8ZPK - chains E and D of the 8 polymer chains in the assembly; structure by electron microscopy, 3.21 A resolution.

== Chain E ==
Molecule: Origin recognition complex subunit 5
Source organism: Saccharomyces cerevisiae S288C
Reference sequence: P50874 (ORC5_YEAST); residues 1-479 here = UniProt positions 1-479
Amino-acid sequence (479 residues; numbered 1 to 479; the number before each row is that of its first residue):
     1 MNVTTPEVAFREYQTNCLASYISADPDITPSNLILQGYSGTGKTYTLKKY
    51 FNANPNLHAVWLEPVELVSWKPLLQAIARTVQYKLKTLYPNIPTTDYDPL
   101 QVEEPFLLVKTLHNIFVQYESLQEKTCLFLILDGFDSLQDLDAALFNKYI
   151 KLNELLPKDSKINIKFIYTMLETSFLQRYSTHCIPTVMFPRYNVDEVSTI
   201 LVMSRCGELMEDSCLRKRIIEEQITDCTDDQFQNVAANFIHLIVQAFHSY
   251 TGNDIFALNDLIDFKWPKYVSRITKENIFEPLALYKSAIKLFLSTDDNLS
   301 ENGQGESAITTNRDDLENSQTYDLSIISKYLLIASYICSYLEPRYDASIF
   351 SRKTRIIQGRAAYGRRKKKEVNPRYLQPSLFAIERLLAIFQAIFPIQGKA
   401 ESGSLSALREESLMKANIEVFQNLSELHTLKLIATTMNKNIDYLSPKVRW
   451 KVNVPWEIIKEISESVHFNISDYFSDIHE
Disordered / not traced: 300-319, 399-405
Curated features (UniProtKB/Swiss-Prot):
  - binding site (ATP): Gly37 to Thr44
Ligand contacts: ATP-gamma-S (AGS; phosphothiophosphoric acid-adenylate ester): Val8, Ala9, Phe10, Arg11, Tyr38, Ser39, Gly40, Thr41, Gly42, Lys43, Thr44, Tyr45, Tyr192, Ile200, Met203, Ser204, Ile255, Phe256

== Chain D ==
Molecule: Origin recognition complex subunit 4
Source organism: Saccharomyces cerevisiae S288C
Reference sequence: P54791 (ORC4_YEAST); residues 1-529 here = UniProt positions 1-529
Amino-acid sequence (529 residues; each row starts with the number of its first residue):
     1 MTISEARLSPQVNLLPIKRHSNEEVEETAAILKKRTIDNEKCKDSDPGFG
    51 SLQRRLLQQLYGTLPTDEKIIFTYLQDCQQEIDRIIKQSIIQKESHSVIL
   101 VGPRQSYKTYLLDYELSLLQQSYKEQFITIRLNGFIHSEQTAINGIATQL
   151 EQQLQKIHGSEEKIDDTSLETISSGSLTEVFEKILLLLDSTTKTRNEDSG
   201 EVDRESITKITVVFIFDEIDTFAGPVRQTLLYNLFDMVEHSRVPVCIFGC
   251 TTKLNILEYLEKRVKSRFSQRVIYMPQIQNLDDMVDAVRNLLTVRSEISP
   301 WVSQWNETLEKELSDPRSNLNRHIRMNFETFRSLPTLKNSIIPLVATSKN
   351 FGSLCTAIKSCSFLDIYNKNQLSNNLTGRLQSLSDLELAILISAARVALR
   401 AKDGSFNFNLAYAEYEKMIKAINSRIPTVAPTTNVGTGQSTFSIDNTIKL
   451 WLKKDVKNVWENLVQLDFFTEKSAVGLRDNATAAFYASNYQFQGTMIPFD
   501 LRSYQMQIILQELRRIIPKSNMYYSWTQL
Disordered / not traced: 1-45, 159-170, 191-205, 427-445
Curated features (UniProtKB/Swiss-Prot):
  - modified residue: Ser9 (Phosphoserine)
Metal / ion sites: Mg2+: Thr109 (together with ATP-gamma-S)
Ligand contacts:
  - ATP-gamma-S (AGS; phosphothiophosphoric acid-adenylate ester), molecule 1: Tyr61, Gly62, Lys69, Pro103, Arg104, Gln105, Ser106, Tyr107, Lys108, Thr109, Tyr110, Asp113, Pro335, Lys338
  - ATP-gamma-S (AGS), molecule 2: His240, Arg263, Arg267

== Interface between chain E and chain D ==
Residue-residue contacts (62; chain E residue first):
  Tyr13(E) with Phe363(D), hydrophobic; Tyr367(D); Asn370(D)
  Gln14(E) with Asn370(D)
  Ser20(E) with Pro343(D); Ala346(D)
  Tyr21(E) with Asn339(D)
  Asp25(E) with Arg54(D), salt bridge
  Asp27(E) with Thr63(D), hydrogen bond (backbone-side chain)
  Ile28(E) with Leu57(D); Gln58(D); Tyr61(D), hydrophobic
  Thr29(E) with Tyr61(D)
  Tyr38(E) with Arg379(D), hydrogen bond; Leu466(D), hydrophobic
  Glu104(E) with Thr141(D)
  Phe106(E) with His137(D); Asn144(D); Gly145(D)
  His113(E) with Gln152(D)
  Leu141(E) with Leu477(D)
  Asp142(E) with Arg478(D); Asn480(D); Ala481(D)
  Ala143(E) with Arg478(D), hydrogen bond (backbone-backbone)
  Asn147(E) with Phe135(D)
  Lys148(E) with Phe135(D); Ile136(D)
  Lys151(E) with Asn133(D)
  Glu154(E) with Asp217(D)
  Leu155(E) with Asn133(D); Ile136(D), hydrophobic; His137(D)
  Glu172(E) with Asp467(D)
  Thr173(E) with Asn374(D), hydrogen bond (side chain-backbone)
  Phe175(E) with Leu477(D), hydrophobic
  Thr181(E) with Arg104(D); Gln105(D)
  His182(E) with Arg104(D), hydrogen bond; Gln105(D), hydrogen bond (backbone-side chain)
  Cys183(E) with Thr336(D); Asn339(D), hydrogen bond (backbone-side chain)
  Thr186(E) with Gln371(D)
  Met188(E) with Asn370(D); Gln371(D); Asn374(D)
  Phe189(E) with Asn374(D)
  Pro190(E) with Ser373(D)
  Arg191(E) with Ser382(D), hydrogen bond (side chain-backbone); Leu466(D)
  Ser249(E) with Leu386(D)
  Tyr250(E) with Trp451(D), hydrophobic; Asp455(D); Asn458(D), hydrogen bond (backbone-side chain)
  Asn253(E) with Ser382(D)
  Leu293(E) with Lys449(D)
  Thr295(E) with Asp455(D)
  Tyr375(E) with Asn407(D), hydrogen bond (backbone-side chain); Asn409(D)
  Leu376(E) with Leu501(D)
  Gln377(E) with Leu501(D), hydrogen bond (side chain-backbone)
  Met437(E) with Gln493(D)
Interface residues without a listed pair, chain E (63 interface residues in all): Met1, Pro30, Gln36, Pro105, Val109, Lys110, Ala144, Leu152, Lys158, Ser174, Arg178, Ile184, Pro185, Tyr192, Ala246, His248, Thr251, Gly252, Asn298, Tyr340, Pro378, Asn453, Pro455
Interface residues without a listed pair, chain D (63 interface residues in all): Asp113, Arg131, Thr148, Glu218, Pro335, Ile342, Ile366, Ser384, Glu387, Leu410, Lys454, Val459, Asn462, Gln465, Asp479, Ala484, Met496, Ile497, Pro498, Asp500

== Overview ==
The chain E/chain D interface involves 63 residues from each chain, with 11 hydrogen bonds and 1 salt bridge.
Polar pairs include Asp25(E)-Arg54(D), Asp27(E)-Thr63(D) and Tyr38(E)-Arg379(D). Bound to chain E:
ATP-gamma-S. Ligands of chain D: ATP-gamma-S.
Chain E is Origin recognition complex subunit 5 and chain D is Origin recognition complex subunit 4, both from
Saccharomyces cerevisiae S288C; the structure, Cryo-EM structure of origin recognition complex (Orc6 with
residues 1 to 270 deleted) with ARS1 DNA ..., was determined by electron microscopy, deposited together with
8ZP4 and 8ZP5.
